PDB entry 1REE | X-ray diffraction, 1.60 A resolution | chain A

Chain A:
Protein: Endo-1,4-beta-xylanase II
From: Hypocrea jecorina
Notes: EC 3.2.1.8
Reference sequence: P36217 (XYN2_TRIRE); residues 2-190 here correspond to UniProt positions 34-222 (UniProt number = residue number + 32)
Amino-acid sequence (190 residues; numbered 1 to 190; the number before each row is that of its first residue):
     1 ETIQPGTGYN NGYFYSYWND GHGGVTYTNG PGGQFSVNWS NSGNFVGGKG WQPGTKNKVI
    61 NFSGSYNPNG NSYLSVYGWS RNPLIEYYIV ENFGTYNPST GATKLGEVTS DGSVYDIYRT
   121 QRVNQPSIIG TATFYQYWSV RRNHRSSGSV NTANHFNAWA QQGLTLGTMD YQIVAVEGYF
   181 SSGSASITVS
Modified / non-standard residues: Glu1 (pyroglutamic acid; PCA)

Summary:
Chain A is Endo-1,4-beta-xylanase II (Hypocrea jecorina); the structure, Endo-1,4-beta-xylanase II complex
with 3,4-epoxybutyl-beta-D-xyloside, was determined by X-ray diffraction (same publication as 1RED and 1REF).
